Entry 7SAZ (electron microscopy, 3.00 A resolution); this record covers chains D and E of the 7 polymer chains in the assembly.

Chain D (and E):
Molecule: GldL
Source organism: Capnocytophaga canimorsus (strain 5)
Notes: chain E of this document is another copy of the same molecule, construct and numbering; everything in this record applies to it too
UniProt: F9YQB6 (F9YQB6_CAPCC); residues 1-228 here = UniProt positions 1-228
Sequence (228 residues; numbered 1 to 228; the number before each row is that of its first residue):
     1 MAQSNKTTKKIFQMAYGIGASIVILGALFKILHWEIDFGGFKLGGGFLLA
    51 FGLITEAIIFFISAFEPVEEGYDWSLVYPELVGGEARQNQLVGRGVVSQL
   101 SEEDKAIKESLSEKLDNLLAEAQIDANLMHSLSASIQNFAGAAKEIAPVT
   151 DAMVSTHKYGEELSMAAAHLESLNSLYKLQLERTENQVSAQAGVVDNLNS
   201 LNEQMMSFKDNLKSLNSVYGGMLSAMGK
Disordered / not traced: 1-6, 66-228 (chain E: 1-9, 66-228)

Interface between chain D and chain E:
Residue-residue contacts (21; chain D residue first):
  Lys30(D) with Ile31(E); Leu32(E)
  Gly46(D) with Leu32(E)
  Leu49(D) with Leu28(E); Ile31(E), hydrophobic
  Ala50(D) with Leu28(E), hydrophobic; Trp34(E), hydrophobic
  Leu53(D) with Ile24(E); Leu28(E), hydrophobic
  Ile54(D) with Leu28(E), hydrophobic
  Ala57(D) with Ser21(E); Ile24(E); Leu25(E), hydrophobic
  Phe60(D) with Gly17(E); Ala20(E), hydrophobic
  Phe61(D) with Ile18(E), hydrophobic
  Ser63(D) with Gln13(E), hydrogen bond (backbone-side chain)
  Ala64(D) with Gln13(E); Met14(E); Gly17(E)
  Phe65(D) with Met14(E), hydrophobic
Interface residues without a listed pair, chain D (13 interface residues in all): Glu56

In short:
13 residues of chain D face 12 of chain E across their interface; the contacts include 1 hydrogen bond. The
hydrogen-bonded pair is Ser63(D)-Gln13(E).
Chain D and chain E are both GldL (Capnocytophaga canimorsus (strain 5)); the structure, Structure of GldLM,
the proton-powered motor that drives Type IX protein secretion and gliding motility in ..., was determined by
electron microscopy (same publication as 7SAT, 7SAU, 7SAX and 7SB2).
